Entry 3V5I (X-ray diffraction, 2.80 A resolution); this record covers chains K and L of the 14 polymer chains in the assembly.

# Chain K (and L)
Molecule: ATP-dependent Clp protease proteolytic subunit
Organism: Staphylococcus aureus subsp. aureus
Notes: EC 3.4.21.92; chain L of this document is another copy of the same molecule, construct and numbering; everything in this record applies to it too
UniProtKB: Q2G036 (CLPP_STAA8); residues 1-195 here = UniProt positions 1-195
Amino-acid sequence (203 residues; numbered 1 to 203; the number before each row is that of its first residue):
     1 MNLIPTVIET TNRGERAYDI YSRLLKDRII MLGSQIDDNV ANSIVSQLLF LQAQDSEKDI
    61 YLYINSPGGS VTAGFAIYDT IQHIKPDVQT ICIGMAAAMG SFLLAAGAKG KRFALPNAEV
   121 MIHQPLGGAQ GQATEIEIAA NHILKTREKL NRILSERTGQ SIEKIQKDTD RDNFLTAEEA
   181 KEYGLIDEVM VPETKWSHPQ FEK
Unresolved in the structure: 1-3, 10-15, 194-203
Construct notes: engineered mutation Ala-98 (Ser in Q2G036); expression tag (196-203)
UniProt features mapped onto this chain:
  - active site: His-123
Reported in the primary citation:
  - mutagenesis - G127A/G128A/G131A, E135A, E137A, L144E, L144G, D170A, R171A, R171K: abolished catalytic activity
  - mutagenesis - Q35A, Q130A, Q132A, L144M, L144R: decreased catalytic activity
  - mutagenesis - D170A (60.8 +/- 0.5 degC), R171A (58.5 +/- 0.4 degC), R171K (58.9 +/- 0.3 degC): unchanged stability
  - mutagenesis - Q132A (44.6 +/- 1.1 degC), E137A (45.1 +/- 0.8 degC): decreased stability

# Interface between chain K and chain L
Residue-residue contacts - 62 pairs, chain K then chain L:
  Arg-16(K) / Ile-8(L)
  Arg-16(K) / Arg-16(L)
  Tyr-18(K) / Ile-8(L)
  Asp-19(K) / Pro-5(L)
  Asp-19(K) / Thr-6(L)  hydrogen bond
  Ser-22(K) / Pro-5(L)
  Ser-22(K) / Thr-6(L)  hydrogen bond (side chain-backbone)
  Leu-25(K) / Ile-20(L)  hydrophobic
  Lys-26(K) / Ile-8(L)
  Asp-38(K) / Gly-33(L)
  Asp-38(K) / Asn-65(L)
  Asp-38(K) / Pro-67(L)
  Asn-39(K) / Tyr-21(L)
  Asn-42(K) / Tyr-21(L)
  Asn-42(K) / Met-31(L)
  Asn-42(K) / Gly-33(L)
  Ser-43(K) / Ile-4(L)
  Ser-43(K) / Pro-5(L)
  Ser-43(K) / Tyr-21(L)  hydrogen bond (backbone-side chain)
  Val-45(K) / Met-31(L)  hydrophobic
  Val-45(K) / Ile-93(L)  hydrophobic
  Ser-46(K) / Ile-20(L)
  Ser-46(K) / Tyr-21(L)
  Ser-46(K) / Leu-24(L)
  Ser-46(K) / Met-31(L)
  Gln-47(K) / Pro-5(L)
  Leu-49(K) / Tyr-63(L)
  Phe-50(K) / Val-7(L)  hydrophobic
  Phe-50(K) / Ile-20(L)  hydrophobic
  Phe-50(K) / Arg-23(L)
  Phe-50(K) / Leu-24(L)  hydrophobic
  Gln-54(K) / Arg-23(L)
  Thr-72(K) / Gly-94(L)
  Thr-72(K) / Met-95(L)
  Thr-72(K) / Glu-119(L)
  Phe-75(K) / Asn-117(L)
  Ala-76(K) / Ile-93(L)
  Ala-76(K) / Gly-94(L)
  Tyr-78(K) / Asn-117(L)
  Asp-79(K) / Leu-115(L)
  Asp-79(K) / Pro-116(L)
  Asp-79(K) / Asn-117(L)  hydrogen bond (side chain-backbone)
  Asp-79(K) / Ala-118(L)
  Thr-80(K) / Leu-115(L)
  Gln-82(K) / Pro-192(L)
  His-83(K) / Met-190(L)
  His-83(K) / Glu-193(L)
  Lys-85(K) / Glu-193(L)
  Gln-132(K) / Arg-171(L)  hydrogen bond
  Thr-134(K) / Arg-171(L)
  Glu-135(K) / Arg-171(L)  salt bridge
  Ile-138(K) / Arg-171(L)
  Ile-138(K) / Asp-172(L)
  His-142(K) / Glu-119(L)  salt bridge
  His-142(K) / Phe-174(L)
  Lys-145(K) / Thr-176(L)
  Lys-145(K) / Glu-179(L)  salt bridge
  Thr-146(K) / Glu-119(L)
  Lys-149(K) / Asn-117(L)  hydrogen bond (side chain-backbone)
  Lys-149(K) / Glu-119(L)  salt bridge
  Arg-152(K) / Asn-117(L)
  Ile-153(K) / Asn-117(L)
Other interface residues (no listed pair), chain K (38 interface residues in all): Ala-17, Ala-53, Ala-73
Other interface residues (no listed pair), chain L (34 interface residues in all): Ala-17, Asp-27, Leu-32

# Summary
Chain K and chain L form an interface of 38 and 34 residues respectively; the contacts include 6 hydrogen
bonds and 4 salt bridges. Among the polar pairs are Glu-135(K)/Arg-171(L), His-142(K)/Glu-119(L) and
Lys-145(K)/Glu-179(L). The paper reports that G127A/G128A/G131A, E135A and E137A of chain K, among others,
abolish catalytic activity; Q35A, Q130A and Q132A of chain K, among others, reduce catalytic activity; 13
substitutions were tested in all.
Both chains are ATP-dependent Clp protease proteolytic subunit (Staphylococcus aureus subsp. aureus). Entry
3V5I (The crystal structure of the mutant ClpP S98A (Staphylococcus aureus)) was determined by X-ray
diffraction, deposited together with 3V5E.
